PDB entry 6Z7N | electron microscopy, 3.77 A resolution | chains L and U of the 36 polymer chains in the assembly

# Chain L
Name: Hexon protein
Source organism: Human adenovirus 41
Reference sequence: P11820 (CAPSH_ADE41); numbering as in UniProt (aligned over 1-925)
Sequence (925 residues; each row starts with the number of its first residue):
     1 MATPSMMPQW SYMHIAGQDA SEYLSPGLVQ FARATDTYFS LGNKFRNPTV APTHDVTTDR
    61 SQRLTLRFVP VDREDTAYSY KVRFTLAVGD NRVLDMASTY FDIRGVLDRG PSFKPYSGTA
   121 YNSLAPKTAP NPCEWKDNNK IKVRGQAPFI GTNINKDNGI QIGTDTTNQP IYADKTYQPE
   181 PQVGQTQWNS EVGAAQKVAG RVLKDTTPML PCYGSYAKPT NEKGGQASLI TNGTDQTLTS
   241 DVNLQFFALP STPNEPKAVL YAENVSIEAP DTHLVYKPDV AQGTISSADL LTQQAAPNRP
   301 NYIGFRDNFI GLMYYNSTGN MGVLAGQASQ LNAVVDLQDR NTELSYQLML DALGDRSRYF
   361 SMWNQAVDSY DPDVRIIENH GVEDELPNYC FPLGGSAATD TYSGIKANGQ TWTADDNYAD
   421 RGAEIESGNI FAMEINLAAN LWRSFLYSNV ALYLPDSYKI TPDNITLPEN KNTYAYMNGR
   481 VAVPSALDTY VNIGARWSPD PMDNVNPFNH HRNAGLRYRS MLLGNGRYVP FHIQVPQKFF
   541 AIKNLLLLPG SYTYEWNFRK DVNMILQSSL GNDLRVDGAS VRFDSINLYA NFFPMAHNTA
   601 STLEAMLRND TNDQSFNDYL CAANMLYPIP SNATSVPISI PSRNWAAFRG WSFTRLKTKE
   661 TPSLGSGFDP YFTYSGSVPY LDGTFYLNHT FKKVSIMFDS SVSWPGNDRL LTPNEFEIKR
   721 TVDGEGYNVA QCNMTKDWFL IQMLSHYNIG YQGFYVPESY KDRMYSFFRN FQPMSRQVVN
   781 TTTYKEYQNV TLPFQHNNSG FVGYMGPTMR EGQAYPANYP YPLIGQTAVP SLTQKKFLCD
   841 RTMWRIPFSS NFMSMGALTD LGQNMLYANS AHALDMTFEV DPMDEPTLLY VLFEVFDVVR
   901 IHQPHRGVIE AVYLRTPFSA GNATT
Unresolved in the structure: 1-6, 159-170, 231-239, 281-286, 397-428, 921-925
UniProt features mapped onto this chain:
  - site: Gly750 (Involved in interaction with pre-protein VI)
  - modified residue: Ala2 (N-acetylalanine), Tyr913 (Phosphotyrosine)

# Chain U
Name: Pre-hexon-linking protein VIII
Source organism: Human adenovirus 41
Reference sequence: P11822 (CAP8_ADE41); numbering as in UniProt (aligned over 1-233)
Sequence (233 residues; row label = number of the first residue in the row):
     1 MSKEIPTPYM WSYQPQMGLA AGASQDYSSR MNWLSAGPHM IGRVNGIRAT RNQILLEQAA
    61 LTSTPRSQLN PPNWPAAQVY QENPAPTTVL LPRDAEAEVQ MTNSGAQLAG GSRHVRFRGR
   121 SSPYSPGPIK RLIIRGRGIQ LNDEVVSSLT GLRPDGVFQL GGAGRSSFTP RQAYLTLQSS
   181 SSQPRSGGIG TLQFVEEFVP SVYFNPFSGA PGLYPDDFIP NYDAVSESVD GYD
Unresolved in the structure: 1, 112-164
UniProt features mapped onto this chain:
  - site (Cleavage): Gly111, Ser112, Ala163, Gly164
  - modified residue: Thr64 (Phosphothreonine), Ser180 (Phosphoserine)

# Interface between chain L and chain U
Pairs across the interface - 53 pairs, chain L then chain U:
  Asp55(L) - Ala95(U)
  Asp59(L) - Thr102(U)  hydrogen bond
  Asp59(L) - Leu108(U)
  Arg60(L) - Arg93(U)
  Arg60(L) - Glu98(U)  salt bridge
  Arg60(L) - Leu108(U)
  Arg60(L) - Ala109(U)
  Arg60(L) - Ser166(U)
  Arg60(L) - Phe168(U)
  Ser61(L) - Ala109(U)
  Asn91(L) - Pro92(U)
  His597(L) - Arg93(U)  hydrogen bond
  Asn598(L) - Leu91(U)
  Asn598(L) - Arg93(U)  hydrogen bond (side chain-backbone)
  Asn598(L) - Ala95(U)
  Ser601(L) - Val89(U)
  Ser601(L) - Pro92(U)
  Thr602(L) - Leu91(U)
  Thr602(L) - Leu175(U)
  Thr602(L) - Leu177(U)
  Ala605(L) - Thr87(U)
  Ala605(L) - Val89(U)  hydrophobic
  Met606(L) - Leu177(U)  hydrophobic
  Asn609(L) - Thr87(U)
  Asn609(L) - Ser179(U)  hydrogen bond
  Thr611(L) - Ser179(U)
  Thr611(L) - Ser180(U)  hydrogen bond (side chain-backbone)
  Thr611(L) - Ser181(U)  hydrogen bond
  Ala646(L) - Gln16(U)
  Phe698(L) - Asp233(U)
  Asp699(L) - Asp233(U)
  Val702(L) - Asp233(U)
  Asn707(L) - Tyr232(U)  hydrogen bond
  Arg709(L) - Tyr232(U)  hydrogen bond
  Ser850(L) - Tyr232(U)
  Leu861(L) - Tyr232(U)  hydrophobic
  Asn864(L) - Asp230(U)  hydrogen bond
  Asn864(L) - Gly231(U)
  Met865(L) - Leu19(U)  hydrophobic
  Met865(L) - Asp223(U)
  Met865(L) - Asp230(U)
  Leu866(L) - Gly231(U)
  Leu866(L) - Asp233(U)
  Tyr867(L) - Tyr232(U)  hydrogen bond (side chain-backbone)
  Tyr867(L) - Asp233(U)
  Ala868(L) - Gln14(U)  hydrogen bond (backbone-side chain)
  Asn869(L) - Ala20(U)  hydrogen bond (side chain-backbone)
  Asn869(L) - Ala21(U)
  Asn869(L) - Gly22(U)  hydrogen bond (side chain-backbone)
  Asn869(L) - Pro220(U)
  Ser870(L) - Pro220(U)
  His872(L) - Asp233(U)  salt bridge
  Thr916(L) - Gln16(U)
Interface residues without a listed pair, chain L (35 interface residues in all): His54, Asn644, Trp704, Pro705, Gly706
Interface residues without a listed pair, chain U (33 interface residues in all): Gly110, Gly111, Asn221, Tyr222

# In short
Chain L and chain U form an interface of 35 and 33 residues respectively, with 13 hydrogen bonds and 2 salt
bridges. Polar pairs include Arg60(L)-Glu98(U), His872(L)-Asp233(U) and Asp59(L)-Thr102(U).
Chain L is Hexon protein and chain U is Pre-hexon-linking protein VIII, both from Human adenovirus 41; the
structure, The atomic structure of HAdV-F41 at pH 7.4, was determined by electron microscopy (same publication
as 6Z7Q).
